6HFZ - chain A; structure by X-ray diffraction, 1.75 A resolution.

[Chain A]
Molecule: GDSL-like protein
Source organism: Roseburia intestinalis L1-82
UniProt: C7G6F8 (C7G6F8_9FIRM); residues 2-372 here = UniProt positions 2-372
Sequence (378 residues; row label = number of the first residue in the row):
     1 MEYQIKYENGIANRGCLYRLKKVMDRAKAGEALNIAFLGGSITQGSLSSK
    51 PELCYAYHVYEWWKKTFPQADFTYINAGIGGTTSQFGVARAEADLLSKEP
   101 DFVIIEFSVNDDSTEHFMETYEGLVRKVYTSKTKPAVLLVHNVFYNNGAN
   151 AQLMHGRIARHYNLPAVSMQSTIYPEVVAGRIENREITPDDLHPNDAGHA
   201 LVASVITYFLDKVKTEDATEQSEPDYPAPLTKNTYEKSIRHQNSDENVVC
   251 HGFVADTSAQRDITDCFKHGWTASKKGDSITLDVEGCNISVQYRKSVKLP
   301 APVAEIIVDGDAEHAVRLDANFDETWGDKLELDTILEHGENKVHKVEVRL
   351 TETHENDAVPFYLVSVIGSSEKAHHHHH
Unresolved in the structure: 1-2, 217-221, 375-378
Sequence notes: initiating methionine (1); expression tag (373-378)
Modified residues: Mse1 (selenomethionine); Mse24, Mse118, Mse154, Mse169 (selenomethionine; parent Met)
Reported in the primary citation:
  - binding site for acetate ion: Ser41, Gly81, Asn110
  - contacts within the chain: Gln85-Thr334, His116-Glu337, Glu119-His338, Asp190-His193 (hydrogen bond), Ser41-His193 (hydrogen bond)
  - catalytic residues: Ser41, Gly81, Asn110, Asp190, His193
  - specificity-determining residues: Glu324 (proposed by the authors, not directly observed)

[Overview]
From the paper: catalytic residues Ser41, Gly81 and Asn110 among others; a binding site for acetate ion at
Ser41, Gly81 and Asn110.
Chain A is GDSL-like protein (Roseburia intestinalis L1-82); the structure, Crystal structure of a two-domain
esterase (CEX) active on acetylated mannans, was determined by X-ray diffraction (same publication as 6HH9).
